Entry 5KL3 (X-ray diffraction, 1.45 A resolution); this record covers chains A and B of the 3 polymer chains in the assembly.

# Chain A
Name: Wilms tumor protein
Source organism: Homo sapiens
UniProtKB: P19544 (WT1_HUMAN), isoform P19544-2; residues 350-437 here correspond to UniProt positions 333-420 (UniProt number = residue number - 17)
Sequence (93 residues; each row starts with the number of its first residue):
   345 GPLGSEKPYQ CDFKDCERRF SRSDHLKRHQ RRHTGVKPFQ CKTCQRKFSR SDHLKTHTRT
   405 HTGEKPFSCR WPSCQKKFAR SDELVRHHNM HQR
Not modelled in the structure: 345-350
Construct notes: expression tag (345-349); engineered mutation His-369 (Gln352 in P19544)
Bound ions: Zn2+ site 1: Cys-355, Cys-360, His-373, His-377; Zn2+ site 2: Cys-385, Cys-388, His-401, His-405; Zn2+ site 3: Cys-413, Cys-418, His-431, His-435
What the authors report for this chain:
  - binding site for the 11-nt DNA strand (chain B): His-369, His-397
  - binding site for the 11-nt DNA strand: His-397
  - specificity-determining residues: His-397

# Chain B
Molecule: 11-nt DNA strand
Sequence (11 nucleotides; each row starts with the number of its first residue):
     1 AGCGTGGGAG T

# Interface between chain A and chain B
Pairs across the interface (32):
  Lys-351(A) / DG8(B)  salt bridge to the phosphate
  Arg-362(A) / DG7(B)  phosphate contact
  Phe-364(A) / DG8(B)  phosphate contact
  Arg-366(A) / DA9(B)  base contact
  Arg-366(A) / DG10(B)  hydrogen bond to the base
  Arg-366(A) / DT11(B)  base contact
  His-369(A) / DG8(B)  base contact
  His-369(A) / DA9(B)  hydrogen bond to the base
  Arg-372(A) / DG7(B)  base contact
  Arg-372(A) / DG8(B)  hydrogen bond to the base
  His-373(A) / DG7(B)  salt bridge to the phosphate
  Arg-376(A) / DG6(B)  hydrogen bond to the phosphate
  Arg-376(A) / DG7(B)  salt bridge to the phosphate
  Arg-390(A) / DG4(B)  hydrogen bond to the phosphate
  Arg-390(A) / DT5(B)  salt bridge to the phosphate
  Phe-392(A) / DT5(B)  phosphate contact
  Ser-393(A) / DG6(B)  hydrogen bond to the phosphate
  Arg-394(A) / DG6(B)  base contact
  Arg-394(A) / DG7(B)  hydrogen bond to the base
  Arg-394(A) / DG8(B)  base contact
  His-397(A) / DT5(B)  stacking on the base
  His-397(A) / DG6(B)  hydrogen bond to the base
  His-401(A) / DG4(B)  salt bridge to the phosphate
  Thr-404(A) / DC3(B)  phosphate contact
  Arg-424(A) / DC3(B)  base contact
  Arg-424(A) / DG4(B)  hydrogen bond to the base
  Arg-424(A) / DT5(B)  hydrogen bond to the base
  Glu-427(A) / DG2(B)  sugar contact
  Glu-427(A) / DC3(B)  base contact
  Arg-430(A) / DA1(B)  base contact
  Arg-430(A) / DG2(B)  hydrogen bond to the base
  Arg-430(A) / DC3(B)  base contact
Interface residues without a listed pair, chain A (24 interface residues in all): Lys-381, Thr-400, Lys-409, Phe-422, Ala-423, Asp-426

# Summary
24 residues of chain A and 11 residues of chain B are in contact; the contacts include 11 hydrogen bonds, 5
salt bridges and 1 aromatic stacking contact. Polar contacts include Arg-366(A)/DG10(B), His-369(A)/DA9(B) and
Arg-372(A)/DG8(B). The paper reports a binding site for the 11-nt DNA strand (chain B) at His-369(A) and
His-397(A); a binding site for the 11-nt DNA strand at His-397(A).
Chain A is Wilms tumor protein (Homo sapiens) and chain B is an 11-nt DNA strand; the structure, Wilms Tumor
Protein (WT1) ZnF2-4 Q369H in complex with DNA, was determined by X-ray diffraction, deposited together with
5KL2, 5KL4, 5KL5, 5KL6 and 5KL7.
